Entry 2EYR (X-ray diffraction, 2.40 A resolution); this record covers chains A and B.

Chain A:
Name: NKT12
From: Homo sapiens
Notes: engineered mutation(s): T164C
Reference sequence: Q6PIZ8 (Q6PIZ8_HUMAN); aligned to UniProt positions 42-229 over residues 20-210 (the alignment contains insertions or deletions, so no single offset holds)
Sequence (210 residues; row label = number of the first residue in the row; note: 3 numbers in that range are skipped by the numbering (no residue carries them; nothing is unmodelled there); numbers below 1 keep their minus sign (His-2 is residue -2)):
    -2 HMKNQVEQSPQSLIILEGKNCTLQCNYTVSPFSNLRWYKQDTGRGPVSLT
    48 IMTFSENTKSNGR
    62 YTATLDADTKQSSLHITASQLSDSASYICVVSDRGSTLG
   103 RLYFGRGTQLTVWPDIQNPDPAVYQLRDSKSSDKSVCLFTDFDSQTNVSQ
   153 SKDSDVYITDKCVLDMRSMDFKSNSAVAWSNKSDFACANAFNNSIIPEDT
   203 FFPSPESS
Not modelled in the structure: -2 to 0, 206-210
Disulfides: Cys22-Cys90, Cys139-Cys189

Chain B:
Name: NKT12
From: Homo sapiens
Notes: engineered mutation(s): S174C, C192A
Reference sequence: Q2YDB4 (Q2YDB4_HUMAN); aligned to UniProt positions 39-262 over residues 20-247 (the alignment contains insertions or deletions, so no single offset holds)
Sequence (241 residues; each row starts with the number of its first residue; note: 4 numbers in that range are skipped by the numbering (no residue carries them; nothing is unmodelled there)):
     3 DIYQTPRYLVIGTGKKITLECSQTMGHDKMYWYQQDPGMELHLIHYSYGV
    53 NSTEKGDLSSE
    65 STVSRIRTEHFPLTLESARPSHTSQYLCASTSRRGSY
   105 EQYFGPGTRLTVTEDLKNVFPPEVAVFEPSEAEISHTQKATLVCLATGFY
   155 PDHVELSWWVNGKEVHSGVCTDPQPLKEQPALNDSRYALSSRLRVSATFW
   205 QNPRNHFRCQVQFYGLSENDEWTQDRAKPVTQIVSAEAWGRAD
Disulfides: Cys23-Cys92, Cys148-Cys213

How chain A and chain B interact:
Residue-residue contacts - 88 pairs, chain A then chain B:
  Arg33(A) - Ser100(B)
  Arg33(A) - Tyr101(B)  hydrogen bond (side chain-backbone)
  Arg33(A) - Glu105(B)
  Arg33(A) - Gln106(B)
  Tyr35(A) - Gln106(B)  hydrogen bond
  Tyr35(A) - Phe108(B)  hydrophobic
  Gln37(A) - Gln37(B)  hydrogen bond
  Thr39(A) - Gln178(B)
  Gly40(A) - Gln89(B)
  Pro43(A) - Leu43(B)  hydrophobic
  Pro43(A) - Phe108(B)
  Ser45(A) - Glu105(B)
  Ile48(A) - Ser100(B)
  Ile48(A) - Glu105(B)
  Gly96(A) - Tyr101(B)
  Ser97(A) - Lys31(B)  hydrogen bond (backbone-side chain)
  Thr98(A) - Lys31(B)
  Thr98(A) - Tyr50(B)
  Leu99(A) - Tyr50(B)
  Gly100(A) - Lys31(B)
  Gly100(A) - Tyr50(B)
  Arg103(A) - Asp59(B)  salt bridge
  Leu104(A) - Tyr33(B)
  Leu104(A) - Gln106(B)
  Phe106(A) - Tyr35(B)
  Phe106(A) - Gln106(B)
  Arg108(A) - Glu42(B)  salt bridge
  Asp122(A) - His140(B)  salt bridge
  Tyr126(A) - Ser134(B)
  Tyr126(A) - Ala136(B)
  Tyr126(A) - Glu137(B)
  Tyr126(A) - His140(B)
  Tyr126(A) - Thr141(B)
  Gln127(A) - Ser134(B)
  Leu128(A) - Phe131(B)
  Leu128(A) - Glu132(B)
  Leu128(A) - Thr145(B)
  Leu128(A) - Val147(B)  hydrophobic
  Arg129(A) - Phe131(B)
  Arg129(A) - Glu132(B)  salt bridge
  Arg129(A) - Pro133(B)  hydrogen bond (side chain-backbone)
  Arg129(A) - Trp204(B)
  Arg129(A) - Arg245(B)
  Asp130(A) - Phe131(B)
  Ser131(A) - Val130(B)
  Ser134(A) - Ala129(B)
  Ser134(A) - Phe131(B)
  Lys136(A) - Phe131(B)
  Lys136(A) - Thr151(B)  hydrogen bond
  Val138(A) - Phe131(B)  hydrophobic
  Val138(A) - Leu149(B)  hydrophobic
  Leu140(A) - Thr145(B)
  Asp143(A) - Thr141(B)
  Asp143(A) - Arg198(B)  salt bridge
  Tyr159(A) - Leu180(B)  hydrophobic
  Tyr159(A) - Glu182(B)  hydrogen bond (side chain-backbone)
  Thr161(A) - Asp176(B)
  Thr161(A) - Leu180(B)
  Thr161(A) - Ser194(B)
  Thr161(A) - Arg196(B)
  Cys164(A) - Cys174(B)  disulfide
  Cys164(A) - Thr175(B)
  Cys164(A) - Arg196(B)
  Val165(A) - Cys174(B)  hydrogen bond (backbone-side chain)
  Leu166(A) - Gly172(B)
  Leu166(A) - Arg198(B)
  Asp167(A) - Ser171(B)  hydrogen bond (backbone-side chain)
  Asp167(A) - Gly172(B)  hydrogen bond (backbone-backbone)
  Met168(A) - Lys143(B)  hydrogen bond
  Met168(A) - Ser171(B)
  Met168(A) - Arg198(B)
  Met168(A) - Val199(B)
  Met168(A) - Ser200(B)
  Arg169(A) - His170(B)
  Arg169(A) - Ser171(B)  hydrogen bond (backbone-side chain)
  Met171(A) - Lys143(B)  hydrogen bond
  Met171(A) - Ser200(B)
  Phe173(A) - Lys143(B)
  Phe173(A) - Arg198(B)
  Ser175(A) - Arg198(B)  hydrogen bond
  Ser177(A) - Arg196(B)
  Val179(A) - Ser194(B)
  Val179(A) - Arg196(B)
  Trp181(A) - Leu149(B)  hydrophobic
  Trp181(A) - Leu180(B)  hydrophobic
  Trp181(A) - Ala192(B)  hydrophobic
  Phe203(A) - His140(B)
  Pro205(A) - Ala136(B)  hydrophobic
Other interface residues (no listed pair), chain A (55 interface residues in all): Asn31, Arg41, Gly42, Thr50, Glu53, Arg95, Thr142, Ile160, Asp162, Ala178
Other interface residues (no listed pair), chain B (53 interface residues in all): Leu91, Thr95, Glu135, Leu146, Val173, Pro177, Lys181
Disulfides between the chains: Cys164(A)-Cys174(B)
The authors on this interface:
  - interface residues, chain A: Tyr35(A), Phe106(A)
  - interface residues, chain B: Tyr33(B), Tyr35(B)

Summary:
Chain A and chain B form an interface of 55 and 53 residues respectively; the contacts include 1 disulfide
bond, 14 hydrogen bonds and 5 salt bridges. Polar contacts include Arg103(A)-Asp59(B), Arg108(A)-Glu42(B) and
Asp122(A)-His140(B). The paper reports interface residues Tyr35(A), Phe106(A) and Tyr33(B) among others.
Here chain A is NKT12 and chain B is NKT12, both from Homo sapiens. Entry 2EYR (A structural basis for
selection and cross-species reactivity of the semi-invariant NKT cell receptor in CD1d/glycolipid ...) was
determined by X-ray diffraction together with 2EYT from the same study.
